PDB entry 8DR5 | electron microscopy, 2.76 A resolution | chains A and E of the 12 polymer chains in the assembly

[Chain A]
Molecule: Replication factor C subunit 1
Organism: Saccharomyces cerevisiae
UniProtKB: P38630 (RFC1_YEAST); residues 1-861 here = UniProt positions 1-861
Chain sequence (918 residues; numbered 1 to 918; the number before each row is that of its first residue):
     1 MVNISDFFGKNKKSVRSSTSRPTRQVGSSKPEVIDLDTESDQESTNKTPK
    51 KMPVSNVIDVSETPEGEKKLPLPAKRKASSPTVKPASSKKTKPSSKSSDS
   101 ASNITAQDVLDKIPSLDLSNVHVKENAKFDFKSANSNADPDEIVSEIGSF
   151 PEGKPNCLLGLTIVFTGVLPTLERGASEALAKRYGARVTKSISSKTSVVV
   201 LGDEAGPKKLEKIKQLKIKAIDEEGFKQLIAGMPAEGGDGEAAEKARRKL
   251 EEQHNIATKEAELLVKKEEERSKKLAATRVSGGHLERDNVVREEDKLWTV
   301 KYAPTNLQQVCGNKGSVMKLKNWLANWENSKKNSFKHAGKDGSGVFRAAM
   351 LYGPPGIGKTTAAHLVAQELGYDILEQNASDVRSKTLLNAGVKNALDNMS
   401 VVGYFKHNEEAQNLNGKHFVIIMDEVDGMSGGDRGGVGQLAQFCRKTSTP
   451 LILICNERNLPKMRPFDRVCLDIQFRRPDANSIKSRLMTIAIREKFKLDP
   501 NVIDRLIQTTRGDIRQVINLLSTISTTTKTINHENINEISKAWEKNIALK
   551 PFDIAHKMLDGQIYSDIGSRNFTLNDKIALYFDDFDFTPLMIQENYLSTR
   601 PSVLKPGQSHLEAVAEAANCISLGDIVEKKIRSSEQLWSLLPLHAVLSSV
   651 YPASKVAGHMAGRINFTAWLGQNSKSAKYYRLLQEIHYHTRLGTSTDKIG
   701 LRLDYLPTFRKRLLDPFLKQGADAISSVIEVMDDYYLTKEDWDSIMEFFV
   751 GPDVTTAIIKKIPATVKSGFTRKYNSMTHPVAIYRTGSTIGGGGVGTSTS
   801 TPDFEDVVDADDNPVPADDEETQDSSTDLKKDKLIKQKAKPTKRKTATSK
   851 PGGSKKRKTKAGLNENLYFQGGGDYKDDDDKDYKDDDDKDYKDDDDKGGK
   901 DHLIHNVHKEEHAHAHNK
Unresolved in the structure: 1-102, 119-148, 282-289, 787-918
Construct notes: expression tag (862-918)
Bound ions: Mg2+: Thr-360 (together with ATP-gamma-S)
Ligand contacts: ATP-gamma-S (AGS; phosphothiophosphoric acid-adenylate ester): Thr-299, Tyr-302, Ala-303, Pro-304, Val-310, Cys-311, Pro-354, Pro-355, Gly-356, Ile-357, Gly-358, Lys-359, Thr-360, Thr-361, Asn-456, Arg-486, Ile-514, Arg-515, Ile-518
Swiss-Prot annotation at these positions:
  - motif (Nuclear localization signal): Lys-830 to Leu-834, Lys-855 to Lys-860
  - binding site (ATP): Thr-299, Cys-311, Gly-353 to Thr-361, Asn-456
  - modified residue: Thr-38 (Phosphothreonine), Ser-40 (Phosphoserine), Thr-63 (Phosphothreonine)
  - mutagenesis: Asp-427 (D427H: In cs mutant CDC44-2; causes cell cycle arrest), Gly-436 (G436R: In cs mutant CDC44-3/4; causes cell cycle arrest), Gly-512 (G512A: In cs mutant CDC44-9; no effect), Asp-513 (D513N: In cs mutants CDC44-1/5/8 and CDC44-9; causes cell cycle arrest)

[Chain E]
Molecule: Replication factor C subunit 5
Organism: Saccharomyces cerevisiae
UniProtKB: P38251 (RFC5_YEAST); numbering as in UniProt (aligned over 1-354)
Chain sequence (354 residues; each row starts with the number of its first residue):
     1 MSLWVDKYRPKSLNALSHNEELTNFLKSLSDQPRDLPHLLLYGPNGTGKK
    51 TRCMALLESIFGPGVYRLKIDVRQFVTASNRKLELNVVSSPYHLEITPSD
   101 MGNNDRIVIQELLKEVAQMEQVDFQDSKDGLAHRYKCVIINEANSLTKDA
   151 QAALRRTMEKYSKNIRLIMVCDSMSPIIAPIKSRCLLIRCPAPSDSEIST
   201 ILSDVVTNERIQLETKDILKRIAQASNGNLRVSLLMLESMALNNELALKS
   251 SSPIIKPDWIIVIHKLTRKIVKERSVNSLIECRAVLYDLLAHCIPANIIL
   301 KELTFSLLDVETLNTTNKSSIIEYSSVFDERLSLGNKAIFHLEGFIAKVM
   351 CCLD
Unresolved in the structure: 1, 354
Ligand contacts:
  - ATP-gamma-S (AGS; phosphothiophosphoric acid-adenylate ester): Arg-155, Glu-159, Pro-180, Arg-184
  - GDP (guanosine-5'-diphosphate): Val-5, Asp-6, Tyr-8, Arg-9, Pro-10, Ala-15, Leu-16, Ser-17, His-18, Pro-44, Asn-45, Gly-46, Thr-47, Gly-48, Lys-49, Lys-50, Thr-51, Arg-52, Ile-201, Leu-230, Arg-231, Leu-234
Swiss-Prot annotation at these positions:
  - binding site (ATP): Val-5, Ser-17, Gly-43 to Thr-51, Arg-231

[How chain A and chain E interact]
Pairs across the interface - 103 pairs, chain A then chain E:
  Leu-590(A) / Lys-337(E)
  Gln-593(A) / Arg-283(E)  hydrogen bond (backbone-side chain)
  Gln-593(A) / Phe-340(E)
  Gln-593(A) / Glu-343(E)  hydrogen bond
  Glu-594(A) / Arg-283(E)  salt bridge
  Tyr-596(A) / Arg-283(E)
  Tyr-596(A) / Glu-343(E)  hydrogen bond
  Leu-597(A) / Val-276(E)
  Leu-597(A) / Ile-280(E)
  Leu-597(A) / Arg-283(E)
  Leu-597(A) / Glu-343(E)
  His-610(A) / Val-276(E)
  Leu-611(A) / Ser-275(E)
  Leu-611(A) / Met-350(E)
  Leu-611(A) / Cys-351(E)  hydrogen bond (backbone-side chain)
  Glu-612(A) / Cys-351(E)
  Val-614(A) / Val-276(E)  hydrophobic
  Val-614(A) / Leu-279(E)  hydrophobic
  Ala-615(A) / Ala-347(E)  hydrophobic
  Ala-615(A) / Lys-348(E)
  Ala-615(A) / Cys-351(E)  hydrophobic
  Ala-618(A) / Gly-344(E)
  Asn-619(A) / Arg-331(E)  hydrogen bond
  Ile-621(A) / Phe-340(E)  hydrophobic
  Ser-622(A) / Arg-331(E)  hydrogen bond
  Ser-622(A) / His-341(E)  hydrogen bond
  Asp-625(A) / Gly-335(E)
  Asp-625(A) / Asn-336(E)  hydrogen bond (side chain-backbone)
  Asp-625(A) / Lys-337(E)  hydrogen bond (side chain-backbone)
  Asp-625(A) / Phe-340(E)
  Asp-625(A) / His-341(E)  salt bridge
  Ile-626(A) / Arg-331(E)
  Ile-626(A) / Leu-334(E)
  Lys-629(A) / Ser-333(E)
  Lys-629(A) / Leu-334(E)
  Lys-629(A) / Gly-335(E)  hydrogen bond (side chain-backbone)
  Lys-629(A) / Asn-336(E)
  Trp-669(A) / Tyr-287(E)
  Trp-669(A) / Lys-337(E)
  Trp-669(A) / Ile-339(E)
  Gln-672(A) / Tyr-287(E)
  Gln-672(A) / Ala-291(E)
  Lys-675(A) / Ala-291(E)
  Ser-676(A) / Leu-290(E)
  Ser-676(A) / Ala-291(E)
  Tyr-679(A) / Ala-291(E)
  Tyr-679(A) / Cys-293(E)  hydrogen bond (backbone-side chain)
  Tyr-680(A) / Cys-293(E)
  Leu-683(A) / Cys-293(E)  hydrophobic
  Gln-684(A) / Asp-100(E)  hydrogen bond
  Tyr-688(A) / Ile-70(E)
  Tyr-688(A) / Asn-86(E)
  Tyr-688(A) / Asp-100(E)  hydrogen bond
  Arg-691(A) / Leu-68(E)
  Arg-691(A) / Val-88(E)
  Arg-691(A) / Glu-95(E)  salt bridge
  Leu-692(A) / Leu-68(E)
  Gly-693(A) / Asp-6(E)
  Gly-693(A) / Arg-9(E)
  Thr-694(A) / Asp-6(E)
  Ser-695(A) / Asp-6(E)
  Ser-695(A) / Arg-9(E)
  Ser-695(A) / Arg-231(E)  hydrogen bond (backbone-side chain)
  Thr-696(A) / Arg-231(E)
  Asp-697(A) / Glu-142(E)
  Ile-699(A) / Pro-295(E)  hydrophobic
  Arg-702(A) / Asp-258(E)  salt bridge
  Arg-702(A) / His-292(E)  hydrogen bond (side chain-backbone)
  Arg-702(A) / Cys-293(E)
  Arg-702(A) / Ile-294(E)
  Leu-703(A) / Trp-259(E)  hydrogen bond (backbone-side chain)
  Leu-703(A) / Ile-294(E)  hydrophobic
  Asp-704(A) / Arg-231(E)  salt bridge
  Asp-704(A) / Val-232(E)
  Asp-704(A) / Leu-235(E)
  Tyr-705(A) / Leu-3(E)  hydrophobic
  Tyr-705(A) / Val-5(E)
  Tyr-705(A) / Asp-6(E)  hydrogen bond
  Tyr-705(A) / Arg-231(E)
  Thr-708(A) / Leu-3(E)
  Thr-708(A) / Leu-235(E)
  Thr-708(A) / Ser-239(E)  hydrogen bond
  Lys-711(A) / Ser-239(E)
  Lys-711(A) / Asn-243(E)  hydrogen bond
  Arg-712(A) / Trp-4(E)
  Arg-712(A) / Glu-238(E)  salt bridge
  Arg-712(A) / Leu-242(E)
  Asp-715(A) / Asn-243(E)
  Asp-734(A) / Ser-2(E)  hydrogen bond (side chain-backbone)
  Tyr-735(A) / Ser-2(E)
  Tyr-735(A) / Leu-3(E)  hydrogen bond (side chain-backbone)
  Tyr-735(A) / Asp-6(E)  hydrogen bond
  Glu-747(A) / His-292(E)
  Phe-748(A) / His-292(E)
  Phe-748(A) / Cys-293(E)  hydrophobic
  Phe-749(A) / Asp-258(E)
  Val-750(A) / Asp-258(E)  hydrogen bond (backbone-side chain)
  Val-750(A) / Asp-288(E)
  Gly-751(A) / Val-262(E)
  Asp-753(A) / Asp-258(E)
  Ile-783(A) / Ile-70(E)  hydrophobic
  Ile-783(A) / Val-72(E)  hydrophobic
  Ile-783(A) / Asn-86(E)
Also at the interface, not in a pair above, chain A (62 interface residues in all): Ser-598, Glu-616, Leu-623, Glu-628, Ala-668, Lys-698, Pro-707, Phe-709, Pro-752, Ala-782, Arg-785
Also at the interface, not in a pair above, chain E (60 interface residues in all): Lys-50, Thr-51, Thr-97, Pro-257, Ile-261, Arg-274, Ile-298, Phe-328

[In short]
62 residues of chain A face 60 of chain E across their interface; the contacts include 23 hydrogen bonds and 6
salt bridges. Polar contacts include Glu-594(A)/Arg-283(E), Asp-625(A)/His-341(E) and Arg-691(A)/Glu-95(E).
Bound to chain A: ATP-gamma-S. Chain E binds ATP-gamma-S and GDP.
Here chain A is Replication factor C subunit 1 and chain E is Replication factor C subunit 5, both from
Saccharomyces cerevisiae. Entry 8DR5 (Open state of RFC:PCNA bound to a 3' ss/dsDNA junction (DNA2) with NTD)
was determined by electron microscopy (same publication as 8DQW, 8DQX, 8DQZ, 8DR0, 8DR1, 8DR3 and 3 further
entries).
